5KLL - chains A and C of the 4 polymer chains in the assembly; structure by X-ray diffraction, 2.17 A resolution.

== Chain A (and C) ==
Protein: 2-aminomuconate 6-semialdehyde dehydrogenase
From: Pseudomonas fluorescens
Notes: chain C of this document is another copy of the same molecule, construct and numbering; everything in this record applies to it too
UniProtKB: Q83V33 (Q83V33_PSEFL); residues 1-500 here = UniProt positions 1-500
Chain sequence (520 residues; each row starts with the number of its first residue; numbers below 1 keep their minus sign (Met-19 is residue -19)):
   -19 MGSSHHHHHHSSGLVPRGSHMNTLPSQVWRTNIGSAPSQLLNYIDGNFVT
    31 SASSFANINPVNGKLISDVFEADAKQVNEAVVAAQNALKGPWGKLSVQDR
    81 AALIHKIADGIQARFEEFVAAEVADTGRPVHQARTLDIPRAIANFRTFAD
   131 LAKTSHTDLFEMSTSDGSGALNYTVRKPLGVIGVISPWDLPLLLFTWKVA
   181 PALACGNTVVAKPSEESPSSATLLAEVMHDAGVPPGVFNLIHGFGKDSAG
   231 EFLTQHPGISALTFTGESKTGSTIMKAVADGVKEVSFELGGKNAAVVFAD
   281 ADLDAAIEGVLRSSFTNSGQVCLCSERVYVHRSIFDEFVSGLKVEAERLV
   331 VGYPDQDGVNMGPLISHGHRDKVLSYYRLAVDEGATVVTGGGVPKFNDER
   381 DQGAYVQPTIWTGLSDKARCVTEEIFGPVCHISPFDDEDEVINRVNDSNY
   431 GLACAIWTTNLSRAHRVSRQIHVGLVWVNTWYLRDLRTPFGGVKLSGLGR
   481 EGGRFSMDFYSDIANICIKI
Not modelled in the structure: -19 to 17
Sequence notes: initiating methionine (-19); expression tag (-18 to 0); engineered mutation Asp169 (Asn in Q83V33)
Bound ions: Na+: Asn37, Ile38, Asp105, Glu196
Small-molecule neighbours: 6UN ((3E,5E)-6-oxidanyl-2-oxidanylidene-hexa-3,5-dienoic acid): Arg120, Asp169, Leu170, Leu173, Leu174, Trp177, Glu268, Val301, Cys302, Leu303, Tyr462, Arg464, Phe470
From the paper describing this entry:
  - binding site for 6UN: Asp169, Cys302
  - conformationally variable residues (side-chain flip): Cys302
  - catalytic residues: Arg120, Arg464 (proposed by the authors, not directly observed)
  - catalytic residues: Cys302 (citing earlier work)
  - mutagenesis - N169D: decreased catalytic activity

== Chain A / chain C interface ==
Contacting residue pairs - 43 pairs, chain A then chain C:
  Ser76(A) - Ser143(C)
  His136(A) - Asp138(C)
  His136(A) - Leu139(C)
  His136(A) - Phe140(C)
  Thr137(A) - Asp138(C)
  Thr137(A) - Leu139(C)  hydrogen bond (backbone-backbone)
  Asp138(A) - His136(C)  salt bridge
  Asp138(A) - Thr137(C)
  Asp138(A) - Leu139(C)
  Leu139(A) - His136(C)
  Leu139(A) - Thr137(C)  hydrogen bond (backbone-backbone)
  Leu139(A) - Asp138(C)
  Leu139(A) - Tyr153(C)  hydrophobic
  Leu139(A) - Thr154(C)
  Phe140(A) - His136(C)
  Glu141(A) - Val155(C)
  Glu141(A) - Arg156(C)
  Ser143(A) - Ser76(C)
  Leu151(A) - Tyr153(C)
  Tyr153(A) - Leu139(C)  hydrophobic
  Tyr153(A) - Leu151(C)
  Thr154(A) - Leu139(C)
  Val155(A) - Glu141(C)
  Arg156(A) - Glu141(C)  hydrogen bond (backbone-side chain)
  Thr438(A) - Leu441(C)
  Thr439(A) - Thr439(C)
  Thr439(A) - Asn440(C)
  Thr439(A) - Leu441(C)  hydrogen bond (backbone-backbone)
  Asn440(A) - Thr439(C)
  Asn440(A) - Leu441(C)
  Leu441(A) - Thr438(C)
  Leu441(A) - Thr439(C)  hydrogen bond (backbone-backbone)
  Leu441(A) - Asn440(C)
  Leu441(A) - Leu441(C)
  Leu441(A) - Ala444(C)  hydrophobic
  Leu441(A) - His445(C)
  Leu441(A) - Val458(C)  hydrophobic
  Leu441(A) - Asn459(C)
  Ala444(A) - Leu441(C)  hydrophobic
  His445(A) - Leu441(C)
  His445(A) - His445(C)  hydrogen bond
  Val458(A) - Leu441(C)  hydrophobic
  Asn459(A) - Leu441(C)

== Overview ==
Chain A and chain C each contribute 21 residues to their interface, with 6 hydrogen bonds and 1 salt bridge.
Among the polar pairs are Asp138(A)-His136(C), Arg156(A)-Glu141(C) and His445(A)-His445(C). Bound to chain A:
compound 6UN. The paper reports catalytic residues Arg120(A), Arg464(A) and Cys302(A); N169D of chain A
reduces catalytic activity.
Both chains are 2-aminomuconate 6-semialdehyde dehydrogenase (Pseudomonas fluorescens). Entry 5KLL (Crystal
structure of 2-hydroxymuconate-6-semialdehyde derived tautomeric intermediate in 2-aminomuconate
6-semialdehyde dehydrogenase N169D) was determined by X-ray diffraction (same publication as 5KJ5, 5KLK, 5KLM,
5KLN and 5KLO).
